PDB entry 6RFR | electron microscopy, 3.20 A resolution | chains U and W of the 42 polymer chains in the assembly

[Chain U]
Molecule: Subunit NUPM of NADH:Ubiquinone Oxidoreductase (Complex I)
Organism: Yarrowia lipolytica
UniProt: A0A371C2D0 (A0A371C2D0_YARLL); numbering as in UniProt (aligned over 1-172)
Chain sequence (172 residues; numbered 1 to 172; the number before each row is that of its first residue):
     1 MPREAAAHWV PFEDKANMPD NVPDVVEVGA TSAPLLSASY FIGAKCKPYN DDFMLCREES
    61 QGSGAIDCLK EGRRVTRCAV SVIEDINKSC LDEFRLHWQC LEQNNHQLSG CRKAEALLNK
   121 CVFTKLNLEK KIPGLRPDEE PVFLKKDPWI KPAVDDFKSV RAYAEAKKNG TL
Unresolved in the structure: 1
Disulfides: Cys46-Cys78, Cys56-Cys68, Cys90-Cys121, Cys100-Cys111

[Chain W]
Molecule: Subunit NB6M of NADH:Ubiquinone Oxidoreductase (Complex I)
Organism: Yarrowia lipolytica
UniProt: A0A1H6PPE5 (A0A1H6PPE5_YARLL); numbering as in UniProt (aligned over 1-123)
Chain sequence (123 residues; numbered 1 to 123; the number before each row is that of its first residue):
     1 MPSVGQDLPP VGGYEPVQWR RNLPARGFRP LVYLAALCGI CGYGFYRALG GIQERRELKR
    61 EKLWARIYLM PLLQAEEDRQ TVRRSIAQLE REKEIMKGTG FDVDKSVYND GKFHAPALMI
   121 PPK
Unresolved in the structure: 1, 123
Small-molecule neighbours:
  - 1,2-Distearoyl-sn-glycerophosphoethanolamine (3PE): Phe28, Arg29, Val32, Tyr33, Ala36, Leu37
  - diundecyl phosphatidyl choline (PLC), molecule 1: Ala25, Arg26, Gly27, Phe28, Arg29, Pro30, Tyr33
  - diundecyl phosphatidyl choline (PLC), molecule 2: Arg26, Gly27, Phe28, Arg29, Tyr33
  - diundecyl phosphatidyl choline (PLC), molecule 3: Gly42, Phe45, Tyr46, Leu49, Gly50, Gln53, Glu57

[How chain U and chain W interact]
Pairs across the interface (67; chain U residue first):
  Phe12(U) - Arg84(W)
  Glu13(U) - Arg84(W)
  Asp14(U) - Arg83(W)
  Asp14(U) - Arg84(W)
  Asp14(U) - Ala87(W)
  Asp14(U) - Arg91(W)  salt bridge
  Ala16(U) - Arg83(W)  hydrogen bond (backbone-side chain)
  Ala16(U) - Ala87(W)  hydrophobic
  Asn17(U) - Arg83(W)
  Met18(U) - Arg79(W)
  Met18(U) - Arg83(W)
  Val25(U) - Arg79(W)
  Glu27(U) - Glu76(W)
  Glu27(U) - Arg79(W)  salt bridge
  Glu27(U) - Gln80(W)
  Val28(U) - Leu72(W)  hydrophobic
  Leu35(U) - Leu69(W)
  Leu35(U) - Leu72(W)  hydrophobic
  Ser39(U) - Ala65(W)
  Ser39(U) - Tyr68(W)
  Ser39(U) - Leu69(W)
  Tyr40(U) - Glu61(W)  hydrogen bond (side chain-backbone)
  Tyr40(U) - Ala65(W)
  Tyr40(U) - Tyr68(W)  hydrophobic
  Ile42(U) - Leu69(W)  hydrophobic
  Ile42(U) - Leu72(W)  hydrophobic
  Gly43(U) - Tyr68(W)
  Asn50(U) - Pro71(W)
  Phe53(U) - Asp78(W)
  Gln61(U) - Lys112(W)
  Gly62(U) - Lys112(W)
  Gly62(U) - Phe113(W)
  Ser63(U) - Lys112(W)  hydrogen bond
  Ala65(U) - Asp78(W)
  Ala65(U) - Val82(W)  hydrophobic
  Ile66(U) - Val82(W)  hydrophobic
  Leu69(U) - Arg79(W)
  Gly72(U) - Ala75(W)
  Val75(U) - Ala75(W)  hydrophobic
  Thr76(U) - Leu72(W)
  Thr76(U) - Ala75(W)
  Thr76(U) - Arg79(W)
  Ala79(U) - Leu72(W)  hydrophobic
  Leu108(U) - Glu61(W)
  Ser109(U) - Leu58(W)
  Arg112(U) - Leu58(W)
  Glu115(U) - Glu61(W)
  Lys130(U) - Glu61(W)  salt bridge
  Lys131(U) - Tyr68(W)
  Ile132(U) - Trp64(W)
  Pro133(U) - Trp64(W)
  Pro133(U) - Tyr68(W)
  Leu135(U) - Arg60(W)
  Glu139(U) - Arg60(W)  salt bridge
  Val142(U) - Glu54(W)
  Val142(U) - Glu57(W)
  Val142(U) - Glu61(W)
  Phe143(U) - Glu61(W)
  Lys145(U) - Glu54(W)  salt bridge
  Pro148(U) - Glu54(W)
  Trp149(U) - Tyr46(W)  hydrophobic
  Trp149(U) - Arg47(W)
  Trp149(U) - Gly50(W)
  Ile150(U) - Gly51(W)
  Ile150(U) - Glu54(W)
  Ile150(U) - Arg55(W)
  Ile150(U) - Leu58(W)  hydrophobic
Also at the interface, not in a pair above, chain U (49 interface residues in all): Pro19, Leu36, Met54, Arg57, Gly64, Gly134, Glu140
Also at the interface, not in a pair above, chain W (34 interface residues in all): Lys62, Met70, Leu73, Gln74, Ile86, Met119

[Overview]
49 residues of chain U and 34 residues of chain W are in contact; the contacts include 3 hydrogen bonds and 5
salt bridges. Among the polar pairs are Asp14(U)-Arg91(W), Glu27(U)-Arg79(W) and Lys130(U)-Glu61(W). Chain W
binds 3 copies of diundecyl phosphatidyl choline and 1,2-Distearoyl-sn-glycerophosphoethanolamine.
Here chain U is Subunit NUPM of NADH:Ubiquinone Oxidoreductase (Complex I) and chain W is Subunit NB6M of
NADH:Ubiquinone Oxidoreductase (Complex I), both from Yarrowia lipolytica. Entry 6RFR (Cryo-EM structure of
respiratory complex I from Yarrowia lipolytica at 3.2 A resolution) was determined by electron microscopy
(same publication as 6RFQ and 6RFS).
